PDB entry 5L5O | X-ray diffraction, 2.60 A resolution | chains A and B of the 28 polymer chains in the assembly

[Chain A]
Molecule: Proteasome subunit alpha type-2
Organism: Saccharomyces cerevisiae (strain ATCC 204508 / S288c)
Notes: EC 3.4.25.1
UniProt: P23639 (PSA2_YEAST); residue numbers follow UniProt; this construct covers 1-250
Amino-acid sequence (250 residues; row label = number of the first residue in the row):
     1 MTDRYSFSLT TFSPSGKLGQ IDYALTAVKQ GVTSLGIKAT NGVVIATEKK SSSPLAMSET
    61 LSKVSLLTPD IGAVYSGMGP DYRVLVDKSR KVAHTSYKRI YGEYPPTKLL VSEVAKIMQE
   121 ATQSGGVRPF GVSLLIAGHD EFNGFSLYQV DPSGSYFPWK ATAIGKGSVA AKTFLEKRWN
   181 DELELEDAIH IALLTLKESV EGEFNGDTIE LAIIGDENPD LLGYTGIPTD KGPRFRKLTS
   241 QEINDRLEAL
Swiss-Prot annotation at these positions:
  - cross-link: K108 (Glycyl lysine isopeptide (Lys-Gly) (interchain with G-Cter in ubiquitin))

[Chain B]
Molecule: Proteasome subunit alpha type-3
Organism: Saccharomyces cerevisiae (strain ATCC 204508 / S288c)
Notes: EC 3.4.25.1
UniProt: P23638 (PSA3_YEAST); residues 0-257 here correspond to UniProt positions 1-258 (UniProt number = residue number + 1)
Amino-acid sequence (258 residues; numbered 0 to 257; the number before each row is that of its first residue; numbering starts at 0):
     0 MGSRRYDSRT TIFSPEGRLY QVEYALESIS HAGTAIGIMA SDGIVLAAER KVTSTLLEQD
    60 TSTEKLYKLN DKIAVAVAGL TADAEILINT ARIHAQNYLK TYNEDIPVEI LVRRLSDIKQ
   120 GYTQHGGLRP FGVSFIYAGY DDRYGYQLYT SNPSGNYTGW KAISVGANTS AAQTLLQMDY
   180 KDDMKVDDAI ELALKTLSKT TDSSALTYDR LEFATIRKGA NDGEVYQKIF KPQEIKDILV
   240 KTGITKKDED EEADEDMK
Disordered / not traced: 0, 245-257
Swiss-Prot annotation at these positions:
  - cross-link (Glycyl lysine isopeptide (Lys-Gly)): K99 (interchain with G-Cter in ubiquitin), K198 (interchain with G-Cter in ubiquitin), K230 (interchain with G-Cter in ubiquitin)

[Interface between chain A and chain B]
Contacting residue pairs - 64 pairs, chain A then chain B:
  R4(A) - S2(B)  hydrogen bond (backbone-side chain)
  Y5(A) - S2(B)
  Y5(A) - Y5(B)
  S6(A) - G125(B)
  S6(A) - L127(B)
  F7(A) - S2(B)
  F7(A) - Y5(B)
  F7(A) - D6(B)
  F7(A) - G126(B)
  S8(A) - G126(B)  hydrogen bond (backbone-backbone)
  S8(A) - L127(B)
  S8(A) - R128(B)  hydrogen bond (side chain-backbone)
  T10(A) - R128(B)
  T11(A) - S7(B)
  T11(A) - T9(B)
  T11(A) - Q20(B)
  F12(A) - Q20(B)
  F12(A) - Y23(B)
  F12(A) - A24(B)  hydrophobic
  F12(A) - R128(B)
  F12(A) - P129(B)
  F12(A) - G131(B)
  S13(A) - Y23(B)
  P14(A) - Y23(B)  hydrophobic
  P14(A) - E26(B)
  S15(A) - E26(B)
  S15(A) - H30(B)
  G16(A) - Y23(B)
  G16(A) - S27(B)  hydrogen bond (backbone-side chain)
  K38(A) - E57(B)  salt bridge
  S112(A) - E84(B)
  K116(A) - I85(B)
  Q119(A) - A81(B)
  Q119(A) - D82(B)  hydrogen bond
  Q119(A) - I85(B)
  Q119(A) - R128(B)
  T122(A) - R128(B)  hydrogen bond (backbone-side chain)
  Q123(A) - Y121(B)
  Q123(A) - L127(B)
  Q123(A) - R128(B)  hydrogen bond (side chain-backbone)
  Q123(A) - P129(B)
  Q123(A) - F130(B)
  G125(A) - L127(B)
  S153(A) - A81(B)
  G154(A) - A81(B)
  S155(A) - A81(B)
  Y156(A) - E84(B)  hydrogen bond
  F157(A) - L56(B)  hydrophobic
  P158(A) - L56(B)
  P158(A) - E57(B)  hydrogen bond (backbone-backbone)
  P158(A) - T60(B)
  P158(A) - S61(B)
  W159(A) - S53(B)
  W159(A) - L55(B)
  W159(A) - L56(B)
  K160(A) - T54(B)
  K160(A) - L55(B)  hydrogen bond (backbone-backbone)
  K160(A) - L56(B)
  K160(A) - E57(B)
  A161(A) - L55(B)
  L175(A) - L55(B)  hydrophobic
  E176(A) - S53(B)
  E176(A) - T54(B)
  E176(A) - L55(B)
Interface residues without a listed pair, chain A (35 interface residues in all): L18, S124, Y148, K172, W179
Interface residues without a listed pair, chain B (32 interface residues in all): L79, T80

[In short]
35 residues of chain A face 32 of chain B across their interface; the contacts include 10 hydrogen bonds and 1
salt bridge. Polar contacts include K38(A)-E57(B), R4(A)-S2(B) and S8(A)-R128(B).
Chain A is Proteasome subunit alpha type-2 and chain B is Proteasome subunit alpha type-3, both from
Saccharomyces cerevisiae (strain ATCC 204508 / S288c); the structure, Yeast 20S proteasome with human beta5i
(1-138) and human beta6 (97-111; 118-133) in complex with epoxyketone ..., was determined by X-ray
diffraction, deposited together with 5L52, 5L54, 5L55, 5L5A, 5L5B, 5L5D and 30 further entries.
